Entry 1LUV (X-ray diffraction, 1.85 A resolution); this record covers chains A and B.

# Chain A (and B)
Name: Superoxide dismutase [Mn]
Source organism: Homo sapiens
Notes: EC 1.15.1.1; chain B of this document is another copy of the same molecule, construct and numbering; everything in this record applies to it too
UniProtKB: P04179 (SODM_HUMAN); residues 1-198 here correspond to UniProt positions 25-222 (UniProt number = residue number + 24)
Amino-acid sequence (198 residues; row label = number of the first residue in the row):
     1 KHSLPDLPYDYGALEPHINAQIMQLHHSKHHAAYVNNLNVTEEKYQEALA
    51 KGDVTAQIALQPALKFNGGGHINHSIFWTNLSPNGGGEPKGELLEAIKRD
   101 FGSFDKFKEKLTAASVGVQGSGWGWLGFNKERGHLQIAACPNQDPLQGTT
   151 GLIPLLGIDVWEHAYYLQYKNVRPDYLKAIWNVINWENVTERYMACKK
Ion coordination: Mn2+: H26, H74, D159, H163

# How chain A and chain B interact
Residue-residue contacts (42):
  H2(A) with G52(B), hydrogen bond (side chain-backbone); V54(B)
  E42(A) with L49(B); Q57(B), hydrogen bond
  Y45(A) with Y45(B); L64(B)
  Q46(A) with Q46(B), hydrogen bond; L49(B)
  L49(A) with E42(B); Q46(B)
  G52(A) with H2(B)
  V54(A) with H2(B); E42(B); G68(B); I72(B), hydrophobic
  T55(A) with I72(B); Q147(B); G148(B)
  Q57(A) with E42(B), hydrogen bond; L64(B)
  I58(A) with L64(B), hydrophobic; K65(B); P145(B), hydrophobic; G148(B)
  A59(A) with G148(B)
  Q61(A) with Q61(B), hydrogen bond (side chain-backbone); L64(B); K65(B)
  L64(A) with Q57(B); Q61(B)
  K65(A) with I58(B); Q61(B)
  G68(A) with V54(B)
  G69(A) with I58(B)
  I72(A) with V54(B), hydrophobic; T55(B)
  P145(A) with I58(B), hydrophobic
  Q147(A) with T55(B)
  G148(A) with T55(B); I58(B); A59(B)
  T149(A) with I58(B)
Also at the interface, not in a pair above, chain A (22 interface residues in all): L38
Also at the interface, not in a pair above, chain B (22 interface residues in all): L38, G69, T149

# In short
The chain A/chain B interface involves 22 residues from each chain; the contacts include 5 hydrogen bonds.
Polar contacts include H2(A)-G52(B), E42(A)-Q57(B) and Q46(A)-Q46(B). The Mn2+ site is built by H26(A),
H74(A), D159(A) and H163(A).
Chain A and chain B are both Superoxide dismutase [Mn] (Homo sapiens); the structure, Catalytic and structural
effects of amino-acid substitution at his 30 in human manganese superoxide dismutase: insertion ..., was
determined by X-ray diffraction (same publication as 1LUW).
